PDB entry 4C3U | X-ray diffraction, 2.29 A resolution | chain A

== Chain A ==
Name: Subtilisin carlsberg
Organism: Bacillus licheniformis
Notes: EC 3.4.21.62
UniProt: P00780 (SUBT_BACLI); the author numbering skips numbers that UniProt does not, so the offset changes along the chain: 1-55 = UniProt 106-160; 57-275 = UniProt 161-379
Chain sequence (274 residues; numbered 1 to 275; 1 number in that range is skipped by the numbering (no residue carries it; nothing is unmodelled there); the number before each row is that of its first residue):
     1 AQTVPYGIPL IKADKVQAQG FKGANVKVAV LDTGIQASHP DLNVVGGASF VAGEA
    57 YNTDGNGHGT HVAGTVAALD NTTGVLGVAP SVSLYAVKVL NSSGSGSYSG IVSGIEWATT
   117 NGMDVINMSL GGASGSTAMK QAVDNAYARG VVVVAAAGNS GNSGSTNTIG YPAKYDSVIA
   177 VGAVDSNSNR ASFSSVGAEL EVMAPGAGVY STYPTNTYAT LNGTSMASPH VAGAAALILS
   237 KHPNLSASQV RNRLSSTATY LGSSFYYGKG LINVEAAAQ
Differences from the reference sequence: variant S103 (Thr207 in P00780), A129 (Pro233 in P00780), N158 (Ser262 in P00780), S161 (Asn265 in P00780), N212 (Ser316 in P00780)
Swiss-Prot annotation at these positions:
  - active site (Charge relay system): D32, H64, S221
  - binding site (Ca(2+)): Q2, D41, L75, N77, T79, V81, A169, Y171, V174
Ion coordination: Cs+ site 1: A1, T3, G80; Ca2+: Q2, D41, L75, N77, T79, V81; Cs+ site 2: A37, H39, L42; Cs+ site 3 near G47 (its only coordinating residue here); Cs+ site 4 near A52 (its only coordinating residue here); Cs+ site 5: G61, S98; Cs+ site 6 near Y143 (its only coordinating residue here); Cs+ site 7: S156, N158; Cs+ site 8: S159, T162; Na+: A169, Y171, V174; Cs+ site 9: G193, A194, L196, S260; Cs+ site 10: P239, L241
Reported in the primary citation:
  - Cs+ coordination: A1, T3, A37, H39, L42, A52, G61, G80, S98, Y143, S159, T162, G193, A194, L196, P239, L241, S260
  - binding site for chloride ion: K15, S99, N158, K170, S184, N185, A194, N240, N248, L257, Y263
  - contacts within the chain: K136-D140 (salt bridge), K170-E195

== In short ==
A1, T3 and G80 form the Cs+ site 1. Q2, D41, L75, N77, T79 and V81 form the Ca2+ site. From UniProt: 3
active-site residues and 9 Ca2+-binding residues. The paper reports a binding site for chloride ion at K15,
S99 and N158 among others; Cs+ coordination by A1, T3 and A37 among others.
Chain A is Subtilisin carlsberg (Bacillus licheniformis); the structure, Extensive counter-ion interactions
with subtilisin in aqueous medium, Cs derivative, was determined by X-ray diffraction together with 4C3V from
the same study.
